Entry 4K6E (X-ray diffraction, 2.10 A resolution); this record covers chain A.

# Chain A
Molecule: mRNA-decapping enzyme subunit 2
Organism: Saccharomyces cerevisiae
Notes: EC 3.-.-.-; fragment: Dcp2 Nudix domain
UniProtKB: P53550 (DCP2_YEAST); residues 102-245 here = UniProt positions 102-245
Amino-acid sequence (144 residues; numbered 102 to 245; the number before each row is that of its first residue):
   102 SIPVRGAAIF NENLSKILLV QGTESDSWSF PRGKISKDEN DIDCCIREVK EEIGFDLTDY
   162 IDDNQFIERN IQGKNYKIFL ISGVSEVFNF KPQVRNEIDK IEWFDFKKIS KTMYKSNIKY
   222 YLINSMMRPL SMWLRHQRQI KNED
Swiss-Prot annotation at these positions:
  - motif: Gly134 to Gly155 (Nudix box)
  - binding site (Mn(2+)): Glu149, Glu153
  - modified residue: Ser116 (Phosphoserine)
  - natural variant: Val188 (V188A: In strain: YJM339)
  - mutagenesis: Asp142 (D142V: In DCP2-7; impairs mRNA decay at 37 degrees Celsius; when associated with D-60 and V-68)
Metal / ion sites: Mg2+ near Glu149 (its only coordinating residue here)
Reported in the primary citation:
  - Mg2+ coordination: Glu149
  - Mg2+ coordination through a water molecule: Glu152, Glu153, Glu198
  - catalytic residues: Lys135, Glu149, Glu152, Glu153, Glu198
  - mutagenesis - K135A (300-fold), E153Q: decreased catalytic activity
  - conformationally variable residues (loop rearrangement): Ile199 (proposed by the authors, not directly observed)

# Summary
From UniProt: Mn2+-binding residues Glu149 and Glu153 and one mutagenesis site. The paper reports catalytic
residues Lys135, Glu149 and Glu152 among others; K135A and E153Q reduce catalytic activity.
Chain A is mRNA-decapping enzyme subunit 2 (Saccharomyces cerevisiae); the structure, Crystal structure of
Saccharomyces cerevisiae Dcp2 Nudix domain in complex with Mg, was determined by X-ray diffraction together
with 4KG3 and 4KG4 from the same study.
